PDB entry 3Q2Y | X-ray diffraction, 2.95 A resolution | chains A and B

# Chain A
Molecule: Multidrug-efflux transporter 1 regulator
Organism: Bacillus subtilis
UniProtKB: P39075 (BMRR_BACSU); numbering as in UniProt (aligned over 1-278)
Sequence (284 residues; numbered 1 to 284; the number before each row is that of its first residue):
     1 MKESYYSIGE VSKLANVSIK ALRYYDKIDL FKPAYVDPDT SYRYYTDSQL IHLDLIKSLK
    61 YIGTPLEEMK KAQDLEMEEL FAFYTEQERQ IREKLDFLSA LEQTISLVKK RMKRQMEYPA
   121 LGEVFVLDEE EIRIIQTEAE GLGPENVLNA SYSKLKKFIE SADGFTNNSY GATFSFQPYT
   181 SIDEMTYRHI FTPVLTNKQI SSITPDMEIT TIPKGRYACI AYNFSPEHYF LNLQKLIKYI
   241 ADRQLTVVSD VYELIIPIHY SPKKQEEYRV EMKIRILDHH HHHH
Unresolved in the structure: 1, 278-284
Differences from the reference sequence: conflict Leu142 (Ile in P39075), Leu277 (Ala in P39075), Asp278 (Glu in P39075); expression tag (279-284)
Ligand contacts: ethidium (ET): Pro144, Val147, Asn149, Tyr152, Tyr170, Tyr187, Phe224, Tyr229, Glu253, Ile255, Glu266, Tyr268
Swiss-Prot annotation at these positions:
  - DNA-binding region: Ile8 to Lys27 (H-T-H motif)
Reported in the primary citation:
  - binding site for ethidium: Pro144, Val147, Phe224, Tyr229, Glu253, Ile255

# Chain B
Molecule: 23 bp promoter
Sequence (23 nucleotides; numbered -12 to 12; 2 numbers in that range are skipped by the numbering (no residue carries them; nothing is unmodelled there); the number before each row is that of its first residue; numbers below 1 keep their minus sign (DG-12 is residue -12)):
   -12 GACCCTCCCC T
     1 TAGGGGAGGG TC

# Interface between chain A and chain B
Pairs across the interface (15):
  Ser7(A) - DC-9(B)  hydrogen bond to the phosphate
  Ile8(A) - DC-9(B)  phosphate contact
  Ile8(A) - DC-8(B)  phosphate contact
  Gly9(A) - DC-9(B)  hydrogen bond to the phosphate
  Ile19(A) - DC-9(B)  phosphate contact
  Arg23(A) - DC-9(B)  sugar contact
  Arg23(A) - DC-8(B)  salt bridge to the phosphate
  Arg23(A) - DT-7(B)  base contact
  Thr40(A) - DC-8(B)  sugar contact
  Ser41(A) - DC-8(B)  sugar contact
  Tyr42(A) - DC-10(B)  base contact
  Tyr42(A) - DC-9(B)  sugar contact
  Tyr42(A) - DC-8(B)  sugar contact
  Arg43(A) - DC-8(B)  salt bridge to the phosphate
  Arg43(A) - DT-7(B)  salt bridge to the phosphate
Other interface residues (no listed pair), chain A (11 interface residues in all): Glu10, Lys20
Other interface residues (no listed pair), chain B (5 interface residues in all): DC-6

# In short
The interface between chain A and chain B involves 11 residues on one side and 5 on the other, with 2 hydrogen
bonds and 3 salt bridges. Among the polar pairs are Ser7(A)-DC-9(B), Gly9(A)-DC-9(B) and Arg23(A)-DC-8(B).
Bound to chain A: ethidium. From the paper: a binding site for ethidium at Pro144(A), Val147(A) and Phe224(A)
among others.
Chain A is Multidrug-efflux transporter 1 regulator (Bacillus subtilis) and chain B is 23 bp promoter; the
structure, Crystal Structure of BmrR bound to ethidium, was determined by X-ray diffraction together with
3Q5R, 3Q1M, 3Q3D, 3Q5P and 3Q5S from the same study.
